1DLV - chains B and D of the 4 polymer chains in the assembly; structure by X-ray diffraction, 2.29 A resolution.

== Chain B (and D) ==
Protein: Biosynthetic thiolase
From: Zoogloea ramigera
Notes: EC 2.3.1.9; chain D of this document is another copy of the same molecule, construct and numbering; everything in this record applies to it too
UniProtKB: P07097 (THIL_ZOORA); the construct has insertions or renumbered stretches relative to UniProt, so the offset changes along the chain: 4-10 = UniProt 4-10; 12-392 = UniProt 11-391
Chain sequence (389 residues; row label = number of the first residue in the row):
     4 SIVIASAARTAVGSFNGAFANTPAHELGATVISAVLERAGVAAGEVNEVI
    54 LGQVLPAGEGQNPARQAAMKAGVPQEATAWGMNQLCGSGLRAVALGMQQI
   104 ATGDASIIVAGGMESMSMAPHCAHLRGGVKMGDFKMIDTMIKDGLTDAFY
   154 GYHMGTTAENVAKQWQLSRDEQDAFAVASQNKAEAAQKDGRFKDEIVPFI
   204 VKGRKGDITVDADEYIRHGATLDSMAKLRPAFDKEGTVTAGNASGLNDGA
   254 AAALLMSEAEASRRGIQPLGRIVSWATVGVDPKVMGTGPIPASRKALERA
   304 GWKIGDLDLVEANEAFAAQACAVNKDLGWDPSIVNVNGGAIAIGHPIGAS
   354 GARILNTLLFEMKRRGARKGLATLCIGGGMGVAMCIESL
Sequence notes: insertion (11); conflict Arg129 (Ala128 in P07097)
Residues lining bound ligands: coenzyme A (COA): Cys89, Leu148, His156, Met157, Arg220, Ser227, Met228, Leu231, Ala234, Phe235, Thr242, Ala243, Gly244, Ala246, Ser247, Gly248, Leu249, Met288, Ala318, Phe319, His348

== Interface between chain B and chain D ==
Contacting residue pairs (17; chain B residue first):
  Leu128(B) - Leu128(D)  hydrophobic
  Leu128(B) - Gly131(D)
  Leu128(B) - Val132(D)  hydrogen bond (backbone-backbone)
  Leu128(B) - Phe137(D)  hydrophobic
  Arg129(B) - Gly131(D)
  Arg129(B) - Val132(D)
  Arg129(B) - Lys133(D)  hydrogen bond (side chain-backbone)
  Arg129(B) - Met134(D)
  Gly130(B) - Gly131(D)
  Gly131(B) - Leu128(D)
  Gly131(B) - Arg129(D)
  Gly131(B) - Gly131(D)
  Val132(B) - Leu128(D)  hydrogen bond (backbone-backbone)
  Val132(B) - Arg129(D)
  Lys133(B) - Arg129(D)  hydrogen bond (backbone-side chain)
  Met134(B) - Arg129(D)
  Phe137(B) - Leu128(D)  hydrophobic
Interface residues without a listed pair, chain D (8 interface residues in all): Gly130

== Overview ==
The chain B/chain D interface involves 8 residues from each chain, with 4 hydrogen bonds. Polar pairs include
Arg129(B)-Lys133(D) and Leu128(B)-Val132(D). Ligands of chain B: coenzyme A.
Both chains are Biosynthetic thiolase (Zoogloea ramigera). Entry 1DLV (Biosynthetic thiolase from zoogloea
ramigera in complex with CoA) was determined by X-ray diffraction (same publication as 1DM3 and 1DLU).
